7VJU - chains C and D of the 6 polymer chains in the assembly; structure by X-ray diffraction, 2.27 A resolution.

[Chain C]
Protein: Rieske (2Fe-2S) domain protein
Source organism: Comamonas testosteroni (strain DSM 14576 / KF-1)
UniProt: B7WRJ9 (B7WRJ9_COMTK); residue numbers follow UniProt; this construct covers 1-413
Chain sequence (413 residues; numbered 1 to 413; the number before each row is that of its first residue):
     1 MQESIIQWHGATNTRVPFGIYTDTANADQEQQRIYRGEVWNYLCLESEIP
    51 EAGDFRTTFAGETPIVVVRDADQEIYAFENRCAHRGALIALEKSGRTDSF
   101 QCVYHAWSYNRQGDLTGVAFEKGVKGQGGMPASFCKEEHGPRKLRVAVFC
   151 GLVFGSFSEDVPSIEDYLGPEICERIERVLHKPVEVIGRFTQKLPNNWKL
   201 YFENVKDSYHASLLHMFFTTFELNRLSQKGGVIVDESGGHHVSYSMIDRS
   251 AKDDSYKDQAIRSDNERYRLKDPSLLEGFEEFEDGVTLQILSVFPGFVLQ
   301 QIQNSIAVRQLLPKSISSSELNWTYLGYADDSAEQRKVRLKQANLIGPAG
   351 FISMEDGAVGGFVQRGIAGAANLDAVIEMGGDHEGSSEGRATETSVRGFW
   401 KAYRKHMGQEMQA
Unresolved in the structure: 1-4, 247-262
Metal / ion sites: 2Fe-2S cluster Fe: Cys82, His84, Cys102, His105; Fe2+: His210, His215, Asp356
Residues lining bound ligands: 2Fe-2S cluster (FES): Cys82, His84, Arg85, Gly86, Ala87, Cys102, Tyr104, His105, Ala106, Trp107

[Chain D]
Protein: Aromatic-ring-hydroxylating dioxygenase beta subunit
Source organism: Comamonas testosteroni (strain DSM 14576 / KF-1)
UniProt: B7WRJ8 (B7WRJ8_COMTK); numbering as in UniProt (aligned over 1-154)
Chain sequence (154 residues; row label = number of the first residue in the row):
     1 MIHEIQIAAFNAAYAKTIDSDVMEQWPTFFTKDCHYRVTNVDNHAEGLAA
    51 GIVWADSQDMLTDRISALREANIYERHRYRHILGLPSIQSADATQASAST
   101 PFLVLRIMHTGETEVFASGEYHDKFTTIDGKLRLQERVAVCDSTVTDTLM
   151 SLPL

[How chain C and chain D interact]
Pairs across the interface (74; chain C residue first):
  Lys93(C) with Asp42(D), salt bridge
  Val186(C) with Leu48(D)
  Ile187(C) with Leu48(D); Ala49(D), hydrogen bond (backbone-backbone); Ala50(D), hydrogen bond (backbone-backbone)
  Gly188(C) with Asn43(D); Leu48(D)
  Arg189(C) with Asn40(D), hydrogen bond (backbone-side chain); Asn43(D), hydrogen bond (backbone-side chain); Glu46(D), salt bridge; Leu48(D)
  Phe190(C) with Asn40(D); Asn43(D); Ala50(D); Gly51(D); Ile52(D), hydrophobic; Thr144(D)
  Thr191(C) with Thr144(D), hydrogen bond (backbone-backbone); Val145(D); Thr146(D), hydrogen bond (backbone-backbone)
  Gln192(C) with Thr146(D); Thr148(D), hydrogen bond (side chain-backbone)
  Lys193(C) with Val145(D); Thr146(D), hydrogen bond (backbone-backbone); Asp147(D); Thr148(D), hydrogen bond (backbone-backbone)
  Pro195(C) with Thr148(D)
  Leu214(C) with Ile73(D)
  Met216(C) with Ala71(D)
  Phe217(C) with Ala67(D), hydrophobic; Ala71(D), hydrophobic
  Thr220(C) with Glu70(D); Ala71(D)
  Phe221(C) with Ser66(D); Ala67(D)
  Arg269(C) with Glu70(D), salt bridge
  Leu270(C) with Asp63(D)
  Lys271(C) with Asp59(D), salt bridge; Asp63(D), hydrogen bond (backbone-side chain)
  Asp272(C) with Ser57(D), hydrogen bond; Asp59(D); Met60(D); Asp63(D), hydrogen bond (backbone-side chain)
  Tyr325(C) with Ala50(D), hydrophobic
  Lys337(C) with Trp54(D); Asp56(D)
  Leu340(C) with Ala49(D); Ala50(D), hydrophobic; Trp54(D)
  Lys341(C) with Trp54(D); Asp56(D), salt bridge
  Asn344(C) with Val53(D); Trp54(D), hydrogen bond (side chain-backbone); Met60(D); Arg64(D), hydrogen bond
  Pro348(C) with Thr146(D); Leu149(D); Met150(D), hydrogen bond (backbone-backbone)
  Ala349(C) with Ile52(D), hydrophobic; Arg64(D), hydrogen bond (backbone-side chain); Met150(D)
  Phe351(C) with Arg64(D); Ala67(D), hydrophobic; Asn72(D)
  Met354(C) with Asn72(D); Leu149(D); Ser151(D)
  Glu355(C) with Asn72(D); Ile73(D), hydrogen bond (side chain-backbone)
  Gly357(C) with Thr148(D)
  Ala358(C) with Thr148(D); Leu149(D), hydrophobic
  Phe362(C) with Glu75(D)
  Arg365(C) with Glu75(D), salt bridge
Also at the interface, not in a pair above, chain C (34 interface residues in all): Leu275
Also at the interface, not in a pair above, chain D (36 interface residues in all): Val38, Thr39, Thr62, Tyr74

[Summary]
Chain C and chain D form an interface of 34 and 36 residues respectively, with 17 hydrogen bonds and 6 salt
bridges. Polar contacts include Lys93(C)-Asp42(D), Arg189(C)-Glu46(D) and Arg269(C)-Glu70(D). Bound to chain
C: 2Fe-2S cluster.
Chain C is Rieske (2Fe-2S) domain protein and chain D is Aromatic-ring-hydroxylating dioxygenase beta subunit,
both from Comamonas testosteroni (strain DSM 14576 / KF-1); the structure, Crystal Structure of terephthalate
dioxygenase from Comamonas testosteroni KF1, was determined by X-ray diffraction.
